PDB entry 5MWQ | solution NMR | chains A and B

Chain A:
Name: Insulin
Source organism: Homo sapiens
Reference sequence: P01308 (INS_HUMAN); residues 1-21 here correspond to UniProt positions 90-110 (UniProt number = residue number + 89)
Chain sequence (21 residues; row label = number of the first residue in the row):
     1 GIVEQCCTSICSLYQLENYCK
Sequence notes: engineered mutation K21 (Asn110 in P01308)
Disulfides: C6-C11

Chain B:
Name: Insulin
Source organism: Homo sapiens
Reference sequence: P01308 (INS_HUMAN); residues 1-32 here correspond to UniProt positions 25-56 (UniProt number = residue number + 24)
Chain sequence (32 residues; row label = number of the first residue in the row):
     1 FVNQHLCGSHLVEALYLVCGERGFFYTPKTKR
Sequence notes: engineered mutation K31 (Arg55 in P01308)

Chain A / chain B interface:
Cross-chain cystine bridges: C7(A)-C7(B), C20(A)-C19(B)
Residue-residue contacts - 35 pairs, chain A then chain B:
  I2(A) - L11(B)
  V3(A) - Y26(B)
  V3(A) - T27(B)
  E4(A) - K29(B)
  C6(A) - H5(B)
  C6(A) - L6(B)
  C6(A) - C7(B)
  C6(A) - L11(B)
  C7(A) - H5(B)
  C7(A) - L6(B)
  C7(A) - C7(B)  disulfide
  T8(A) - H5(B)
  S9(A) - H5(B)
  I10(A) - N3(B)
  I10(A) - Q4(B)
  I10(A) - H5(B)
  C11(A) - N3(B)
  C11(A) - Q4(B)
  C11(A) - L6(B)
  S12(A) - N3(B)
  L13(A) - F1(B)
  L16(A) - L11(B)
  L16(A) - A14(B)
  L16(A) - L15(B)
  E17(A) - V18(B)
  Y19(A) - L15(B)
  Y19(A) - F24(B)
  Y19(A) - F25(B)
  Y19(A) - Y26(B)
  C20(A) - C19(B)  disulfide
  C20(A) - R22(B)
  C20(A) - F24(B)
  K21(A) - C19(B)
  K21(A) - R22(B)
  K21(A) - G23(B)
Also at the interface, not in a pair above, chain B (19 interface residues in all): P28

Summary:
Chain A and chain B form an interface of 16 and 19 residues respectively; the contacts include 2 disulfide
bonds.
Here chain A is Insulin and chain B is Insulin, both from Homo sapiens. Entry 5MWQ (Biosynthetic engineered
A21K-B31K-B32R human insulin monomer structure in water/acetonitrile solution) was determined by solution NMR.
